Entry 5GTC (X-ray diffraction, 2.70 A resolution); this record covers chains B and I of the 11 polymer chains in the assembly.

Chain B:
Molecule: Histone H4
Source organism: Homo sapiens
UniProt: P62805 (H4_HUMAN); residues 0-102 here correspond to UniProt positions 1-103 (UniProt number = residue number + 1)
Sequence (106 residues; row label = number of the first residue in the row; numbers below 1 keep their minus sign (Gly-3 is residue -3)):
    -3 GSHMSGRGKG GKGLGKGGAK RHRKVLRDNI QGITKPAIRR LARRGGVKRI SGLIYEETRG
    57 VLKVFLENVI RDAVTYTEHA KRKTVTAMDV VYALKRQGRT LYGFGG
Disordered / not traced: -3 to 24
Sequence notes: expression tag (-3 to -1)
Swiss-Prot annotation at these positions:
  - DNA-binding region: Lys16 to Lys20
  - modified residue: Ser1 (N-acetylserine), Arg3 (Asymmetric dimethylarginine), Lys5 (N6-(2-hydroxyisobutyryl)lysine), Lys8 (N6-(2-hydroxyisobutyryl)lysine), Lys12 (N6-(2-hydroxyisobutyryl)lysine), Lys16 (N6-(2-hydroxyisobutyryl)lysine), Lys20 (N6,N6,N6-trimethyllysine), Lys31 (N6-(2-hydroxyisobutyryl)lysine), Lys44 (N6-(2-hydroxyisobutyryl)lysine), Ser47 (Phosphoserine), Tyr51 (Phosphotyrosine), Lys59 (N6-(2-hydroxyisobutyryl)lysine), Lys77 (N6-(2-hydroxyisobutyryl)lysine), Lys79 (N6-(2-hydroxyisobutyryl)lysine), Thr80 (Phosphothreonine), Tyr88 (Phosphotyrosine), Lys91 (N6-(2-hydroxyisobutyryl)lysine)
  - cross-link (Glycyl lysine isopeptide (Lys-Gly)): Lys12 (interchain with G-Cter in SUMO2), Lys20 (interchain with G-Cter in SUMO2), Lys31 (interchain with G-Cter in SUMO2), Lys59 (interchain with G-Cter in SUMO2), Lys79 (interchain with G-Cter in SUMO2), Lys91 (interchain with G-Cter in SUMO2)

Chain I:
Molecule: 146-nt DNA strand
Source organism: Homo sapiens
Sequence (146 nucleotides; each row starts with the number of its first residue):
     1 ATCAATATCC ACCTGCAGAT TCTACCAAAA GTGTATTTGG AAACTGCTCC ATCAAAAGGC
    61 ATGTTCAGCT GAATTCAGCT GAACATGCCT TTTGATGGAG CAGTTTCCAA ATACACTTTT
   121 GGTAGAATCT GCAGGTGGAT ATTGAT
Metal / ion sites: Mn2+ site 1 near DG121 (its only coordinating residue here); Mn2+ site 2 near DA133 (its only coordinating residue here)

How chain B and chain I interact:
Contacting residue pairs (6; chain B residue first):
  Thr30(B) with DC60(I), phosphate contact; DA61(I), phosphate contact
  Pro32(B) with DC60(I), phosphate contact; DA61(I), phosphate contact
  Arg36(B) with DC60(I), salt bridge to the phosphate
  Arg45(B) with DC69(I), sugar contact
Also at the interface, not in a pair above, chain B (5 interface residues in all): Lys31
Also at the interface, not in a pair above, chain I (4 interface residues in all): DT70

Overview:
Chain B and chain I form an interface of 5 and 4 residues respectively, with 1 salt bridge. The salt-bridged
pair is Arg36(B)-DC60(I). UniProt lists a DNA-binding region on chain B.
Chain B is Histone H4 and chain I is a 146-nt DNA strand, both from Homo sapiens; the structure, Crystal
structure of complex between DMAP-SH conjugated with a Kaposi's sarcoma herpesvirus LANA peptide (5-15) and
..., was determined by X-ray diffraction.
